3CWL - chain A; structure by X-ray diffraction, 2.44 A resolution.

[Chain A]
Name: Alpha-1-antitrypsin
Organism: Homo sapiens
Reference sequence: P01009 (A1AT_HUMAN); residues 1-394 here correspond to UniProt positions 25-418 (UniProt number = residue number + 24)
Amino-acid sequence (394 residues; each row starts with the number of its first residue):
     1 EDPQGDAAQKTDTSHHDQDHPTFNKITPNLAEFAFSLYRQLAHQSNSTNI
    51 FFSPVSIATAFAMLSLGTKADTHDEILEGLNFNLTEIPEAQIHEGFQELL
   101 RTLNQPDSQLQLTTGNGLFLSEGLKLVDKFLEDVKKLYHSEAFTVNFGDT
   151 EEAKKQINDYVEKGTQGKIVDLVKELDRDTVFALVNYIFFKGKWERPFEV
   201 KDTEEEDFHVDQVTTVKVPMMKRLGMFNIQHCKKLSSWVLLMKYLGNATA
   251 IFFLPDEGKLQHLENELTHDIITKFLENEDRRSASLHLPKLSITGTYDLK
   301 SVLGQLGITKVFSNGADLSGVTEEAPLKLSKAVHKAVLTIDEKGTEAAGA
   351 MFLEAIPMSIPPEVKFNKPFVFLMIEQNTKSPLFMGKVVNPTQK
Unresolved in the structure: 1-22
Modified positions: Cys232 (3-sulfinoalanine; CSD)
From the paper describing this entry:
  - binding site for chloride ion: Lys243, Arg281
  - post-translational modification sites: Cys232
  - conformationally variable residues (loop rearrangement, order/disorder transition): Asp107 to Gln109, Gly344 to Gly349
  - mutagenesis - R223A, M226A, F227A: decreased stability
  - mutagenesis - R196A, R281A, R281E: unchanged stability in response to citrate

[Summary]
The paper reports a binding site for chloride ion at Lys243 and Arg281; R223A, M226A and F227A reduce
stability; 6 substitutions were tested in all.
Chain A is Alpha-1-antitrypsin (Homo sapiens); the structure, Crystal structure of alpha-1-antitrypsin,
crystal form B, was determined by X-ray diffraction, deposited together with 3CWM and 2QUG.
